7KMA - chains A and C; structure by X-ray diffraction, 2.70 A resolution.

Chain A (and C):
Name: Translation initiation factor eIF-2B subunit alpha
From: Homo sapiens
Notes: chain C of this document is another copy of the same molecule, construct and numbering; everything in this record applies to it too
UniProtKB: Q14232 (EI2BA_HUMAN); residues 1-305 here = UniProt positions 1-305
Chain sequence (313 residues; row label = number of the first residue in the row):
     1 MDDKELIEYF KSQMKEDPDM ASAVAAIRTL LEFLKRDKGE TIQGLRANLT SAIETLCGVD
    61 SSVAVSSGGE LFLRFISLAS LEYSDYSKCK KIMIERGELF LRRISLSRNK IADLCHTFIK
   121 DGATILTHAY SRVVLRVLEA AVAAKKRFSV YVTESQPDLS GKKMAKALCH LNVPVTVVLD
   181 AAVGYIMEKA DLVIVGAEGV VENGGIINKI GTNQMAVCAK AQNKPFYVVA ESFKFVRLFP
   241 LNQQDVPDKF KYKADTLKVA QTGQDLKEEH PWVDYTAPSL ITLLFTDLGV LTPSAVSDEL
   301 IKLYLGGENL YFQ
Disordered / not traced: 1, 78-84, 254-264, 307-313 (chain C: 255-266, 307-313)
Differences from the reference sequence: expression tag (306-313)
Ligand contacts: 6-O-phosphono-alpha-D-mannopyranose (M6P): Arg108, His128, Ala129, Tyr130, Ser131, Arg132, Val133, Gly196, Ala197, Glu198, Asn208, Lys209, Lys234, Val273
What the authors report for this chain:
  - mutagenesis - E198K: decreased expression
  - disease-associated variants - V183F, N208Y (14.5 +/- 0.9 min): decreased catalytic activity
  - disease-associated variants - V183F: decreased binding to Translation initiation factor eIF-2B subunit alpha (chain A)

Chain A / chain C interface:
Residue-residue contacts (66):
  Glu154(A) - Gln156(C)
  Gln156(A) - Gln156(C)
  Val175(A) - Lys267(C)
  Thr176(A) - Lys267(C)
  Thr176(A) - Glu269(C)
  Val177(A) - Lys267(C)  hydrogen bond (backbone-backbone)
  Val177(A) - Glu268(C)
  Val177(A) - Glu269(C)  hydrogen bond (backbone-backbone)
  Val177(A) - His270(C)
  Val178(A) - Glu269(C)
  Leu179(A) - His270(C)
  Asp180(A) - Gln214(C)  hydrogen bond (backbone-side chain)
  Ala181(A) - Ile210(C)
  Ala181(A) - Gly211(C)  hydrogen bond (backbone-backbone)
  Ala181(A) - Gln214(C)  hydrogen bond (backbone-side chain)
  Ala182(A) - Ile210(C)  hydrophobic
  Ala182(A) - Gln214(C)
  Val183(A) - Gln214(C)
  Gly184(A) - Asn213(C)
  Gly184(A) - Gln214(C)
  Tyr185(A) - Ile210(C)  hydrophobic
  Tyr185(A) - Gln243(C)
  Tyr185(A) - Lys251(C)  hydrogen bond
  Tyr185(A) - Tyr252(C)
  Tyr185(A) - Glu269(C)  hydrogen bond
  Tyr185(A) - Pro271(C)  hydrophobic
  Glu188(A) - Asn242(C)
  Glu188(A) - Gln243(C)  hydrogen bond (side chain-backbone)
  Glu188(A) - Gln244(C)  hydrogen bond (side chain-backbone)
  Lys189(A) - Gln244(C)
  Lys189(A) - Glu269(C)  salt bridge
  Ile210(A) - Ala181(C)
  Ile210(A) - Ala182(C)  hydrophobic
  Ile210(A) - Tyr185(C)  hydrophobic
  Gly211(A) - Ala181(C)  hydrogen bond (backbone-backbone)
  Asn213(A) - Gly184(C)
  Gln214(A) - Asp180(C)  hydrogen bond (side chain-backbone)
  Gln214(A) - Ala181(C)
  Gln214(A) - Ala182(C)
  Gln214(A) - Val183(C)  hydrogen bond (side chain-backbone)
  Gln214(A) - Gly184(C)  hydrogen bond (side chain-backbone)
  Gln214(A) - Gln214(C)
  Gln214(A) - Cys218(C)
  Ala221(A) - Val217(C)  hydrophobic
  Asn242(A) - Glu188(C)
  Gln243(A) - Tyr185(C)
  Gln243(A) - Glu188(C)  hydrogen bond (backbone-side chain)
  Gln244(A) - Glu188(C)
  Lys251(A) - Tyr185(C)
  Asp265(A) - Val173(C)
  Asp265(A) - Val175(C)
  Leu266(A) - Cys169(C)  hydrogen bond (backbone-side chain)
  Leu266(A) - Val175(C)
  Lys267(A) - Val175(C)  hydrogen bond (backbone-backbone)
  Lys267(A) - Thr176(C)
  Lys267(A) - Val177(C)  hydrogen bond (backbone-backbone)
  Glu268(A) - Thr176(C)
  Glu268(A) - Val177(C)
  Glu269(A) - Tyr151(C)
  Glu269(A) - Thr176(C)
  Glu269(A) - Val177(C)
  Glu269(A) - Tyr185(C)
  Glu269(A) - Ile186(C)
  Glu269(A) - Lys189(C)  salt bridge
  Pro271(A) - Tyr185(C)
  Asp274(A) - Tyr185(C)
Interface residues without a listed pair, chain A (38 interface residues in all): Tyr151, Pro157, Ile186, Val217, Cys218, Tyr252, Val273
Interface residues without a listed pair, chain C (39 interface residues in all): Glu154, Pro174, Val178, Leu179, Ala221, Val273, Asp274

In short:
Chain A and chain C form an interface of 38 and 39 residues respectively; the contacts include 17 hydrogen
bonds and 2 salt bridges. Among the polar pairs are Lys189(A)-Glu269(C), Asp180(A)-Gln214(C) and
Ala181(A)-Gln214(C). Ligands of chain A: 6-O-phosphono-alpha-D-mannopyranose. The paper reports that V183F and
N208Y of chain A reduce catalytic activity; E198K of chain A reduces expression.
Both chains are Translation initiation factor eIF-2B subunit alpha (Homo sapiens). Entry 7KMA (Crystal
structure of eif2Balpha with a ligand) was determined by X-ray diffraction (same publication as 7KMF).
